1NCC - chains N and H of the 3 polymer chains in the assembly; structure by X-ray diffraction, 2.50 A resolution.

== Chain N ==
Protein: Influenza A subtype N9 neuraminidase
Organism: Influenza A virus
Notes: EC 3.2.1.18
Reference sequence: P03472 (NRAM_IATRA); the construct lacks a stretch of the UniProt sequence and is renumbered around it, so the offset changes along the chain: 81-169 = UniProt 82-170; 170-333 = UniProt 172-335; 335-392 = UniProt 336-393; 394-412 = UniProt 394-412; 1 more segments
Amino-acid sequence (389 residues; numbered 81 to 468 plus 3 insertion-coded residues; 2 numbers in that range are skipped by the numbering (no residue carries them; nothing is unmodelled there); the number before each row is that of its first residue; a row labelled like 412A-412B holds insertion residues (412A, then the next letters in order)):
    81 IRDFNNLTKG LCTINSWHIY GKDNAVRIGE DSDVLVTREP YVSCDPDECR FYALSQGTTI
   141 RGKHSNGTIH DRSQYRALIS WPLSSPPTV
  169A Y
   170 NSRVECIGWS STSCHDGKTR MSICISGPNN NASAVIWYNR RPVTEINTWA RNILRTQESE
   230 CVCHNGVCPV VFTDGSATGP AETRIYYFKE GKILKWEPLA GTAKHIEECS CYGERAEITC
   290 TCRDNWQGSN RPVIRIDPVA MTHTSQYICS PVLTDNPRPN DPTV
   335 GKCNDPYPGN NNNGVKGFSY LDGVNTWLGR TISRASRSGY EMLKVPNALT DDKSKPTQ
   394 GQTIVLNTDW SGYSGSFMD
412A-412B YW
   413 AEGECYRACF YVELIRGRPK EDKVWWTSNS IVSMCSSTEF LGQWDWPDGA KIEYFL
Sequence notes: conflict Arg368 (Ile369 in P03472)
Disulfides: Cys92-Cys417, Cys124-Cys129, Cys175-Cys193, Cys183-Cys230, Cys232-Cys237, Cys278-Cys291, Cys280-Cys289, Cys318-Cys337, Cys421-Cys447
Glycans and other covalent adducts: N-acetylglucosamine (NAG) linked to Asn86, Asn146; glycan linked to Asn200
Ion coordination: Ca2+: Asp293, Gly297, Asp324, Asn347
Swiss-Prot annotation at these positions:
  - active site: Asp151 (Proton donor/acceptor), Tyr406 (Nucleophile)
  - binding site (substrate): Arg118, Arg152, Glu276, Glu277, Arg292, Arg371
  - binding site (Ca(2+)): Asp293, Gly297, Asp324, Asn347
  - glycosylation (N-linked (GlcNAc...) asparagine): Asn86, Asn146, Asn200

== Chain H ==
Protein: IGG2A-kappa NC41 fab (heavy chain)
Organism: Mus musculus
Reference sequence: P01865 (GCAM_MOUSE); the construct has insertions or renumbered stretches relative to UniProt, so the offset changes along the chain: 114-130 = UniProt 1-17; 133-154 = UniProt 18-39; 162-169 = UniProt 42-49; 171-180 = UniProt 50-59; 4 more segments
Amino-acid sequence (221 residues; numbered 1 to 227 plus 7 insertion-coded residues; 13 numbers in that range are skipped by the numbering (no residue carries them; nothing is unmodelled there); the number before each row is that of its first residue; a row labelled like 82A-82C holds insertion residues (82A, then the next letters in order)):
     1 QIQLVQSGPE LKKPGETVKI SCKASGYTFT NYGMNWVKQA PGKGLKWMGW IN
   52A T
    53 NTGEPTYGEE FKGRFAFSLE TSASTANLQI
82A-82C NNL
    83 KNEDTATFFC ARGEDNFG
100A-100C SLS
   101 DYWGQGTTVT VSSAKTTAPS VYPLAPVCGD
   133 TTGSSVTLGC LVKGYFPEPV TL
   156 TW
   162 NSGSLSSG
   171 VHTFPAVLQS
   183 DLYTLSSSVT VTSS
   198 TWP
   202 SQSIT
   208 CNVAHPASST KVDKKIEPRG
Disulfides: Cys22-Cys92, Cys142-Cys208

== Chain N / chain H interface ==
Residue-residue contacts (26):
  Ile366(N) - Asn31(H)
  Ile366(N) - Tyr32(H)
  Ser367(N) - Glu96(H)  hydrogen bond
  Ser367(N) - Asp97(H)
  Arg368(N) - Glu96(H)  salt bridge
  Arg368(N) - Asp101(H)  salt bridge
  Ala369(N) - Glu96(H)  hydrogen bond (backbone-side chain)
  Ala369(N) - Leu100B(H)  hydrophobic
  Ser370(N) - Asp97(H)  hydrogen bond
  Ser372(N) - Asn98(H)  hydrogen bond (side chain-backbone)
  Leu399(N) - Asn31(H)
  Leu399(N) - Asn53(H)
  Asn400(N) - Asn31(H)  hydrogen bond (backbone-side chain)
  Asn400(N) - Tyr32(H)
  Asn400(N) - Glu96(H)  hydrogen bond (side chain-backbone)
  Asn400(N) - Asp97(H)
  Asn400(N) - Asn98(H)  hydrogen bond (backbone-backbone)
  Thr401(N) - Trp50(H)
  Thr401(N) - Asn52(H)  hydrogen bond
  Thr401(N) - Asn53(H)
  Thr401(N) - Asn98(H)
  Asp402(N) - Asn98(H)
  Trp403(N) - Asn98(H)
  Trp403(N) - Phe99(H)  hydrophobic
  Lys432(N) - Asp97(H)  salt bridge
  Lys432(N) - Ser100A(H)
Interface residues without a listed pair, chain N (13 interface residues in all): Glu433
Interface residues without a listed pair, chain H (15 interface residues in all): Thr30, Gly33, Arg94

== Summary ==
13 residues of chain N and 15 residues of chain H are in contact; the contacts include 8 hydrogen bonds and 3
salt bridges. Among the polar pairs are Arg368(N)-Glu96(H), Arg368(N)-Asp101(H) and Lys432(N)-Asp97(H).
Covalently linked N-acetylglucosamine: at Asn86(N), Asn146(N) and Asn200(N).
Here chain N is Influenza A subtype N9 neuraminidase (Influenza A virus) and chain H is IGG2A-kappa NC41 fab
(heavy chain) (Mus musculus). Entry 1NCC (Crystal structures of two mutant neuraminidase-antibody complexes
with amino acid substitutions in the interface) was determined by X-ray diffraction (same publication as
1NCB).
